PDB entry 2C28 | X-ray diffraction, 2.27 A resolution | chains A and P of the 3 polymer chains in the assembly

# Chain A
Name: DNA polymerase IV
Organism: Sulfolobus solfataricus
Notes: EC 2.7.7.7
UniProt: Q97W02 (DPO42_SULSO); residues 1-352 here = UniProt positions 1-352
Sequence (358 residues; numbered -5 to 352; the number before each row is that of its first residue; numbers below 1 keep their minus sign (His-5 is residue -5)):
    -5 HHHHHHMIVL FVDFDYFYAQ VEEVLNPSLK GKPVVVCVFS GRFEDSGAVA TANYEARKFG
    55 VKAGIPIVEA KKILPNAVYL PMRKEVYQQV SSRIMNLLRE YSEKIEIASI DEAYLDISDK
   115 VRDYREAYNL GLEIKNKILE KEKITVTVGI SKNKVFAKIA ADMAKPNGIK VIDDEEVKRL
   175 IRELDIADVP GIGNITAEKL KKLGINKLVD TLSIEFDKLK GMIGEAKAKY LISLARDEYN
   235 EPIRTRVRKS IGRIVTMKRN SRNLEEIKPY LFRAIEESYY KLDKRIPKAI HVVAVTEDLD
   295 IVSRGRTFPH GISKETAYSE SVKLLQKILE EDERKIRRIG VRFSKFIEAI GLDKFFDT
Disordered / not traced: -5 to 0, 343-352
Curated features (UniProtKB/Swiss-Prot):
  - active site: Glu106
  - binding site (Mg(2+)): Asp7, Asp105
  - site: Tyr12 (Substrate discrimination)
  - mutagenesis: Asp105 to Glu106 (Loss of function), Glu342 to Thr352 (Almost complete loss of interaction with PCNA)
Ion coordination: Ca2+ site 1: Asp7, Asp105, Glu106 (together with 2'-deoxyguanosine-5'-monophosphate); Ca2+ site 2: Asp7, Phe8, Asp105; Ca2+ site 3: Ala181, Ile186
Residues lining bound ligands: 2'-deoxyguanosine-5'-monophosphate (DG): Tyr12, Val32, Val43, Ala44, Thr45, Ala57, Gly58, Ile104, Asp105, Glu106
What the authors report for this chain:
  - specificity-determining residues: Arg332 (proposed by the authors, not directly observed)

# Chain P
Molecule: 13-nt DNA strand
Sequence (13 nucleotides; row label = number of the first residue in the row):
     1 GGGGGAAGGA TTC

# How chain A and chain P interact
Contacting residue pairs (24):
  Glu106(A) - DC13(P)  phosphate contact
  Pro184(A) - DC13(P)  phosphate contact
  Gly185(A) - DT12(P)  sugar contact
  Gly185(A) - DC13(P)  hydrogen bond to the phosphate
  Ile186(A) - DC13(P)  phosphate contact
  Gly187(A) - DT12(P)  hydrogen bond to the phosphate
  Gly187(A) - DC13(P)  phosphate contact
  Asn188(A) - DT12(P)  phosphate contact
  Ile189(A) - DT11(P)  phosphate contact
  Ile189(A) - DT12(P)  hydrogen bond to the phosphate
  Thr190(A) - DT11(P)  phosphate contact
  Thr190(A) - DT12(P)  hydrogen bond to the phosphate
  Lys193(A) - DT11(P)  salt bridge to the phosphate
  Val296(A) - DG9(P)  phosphate contact
  Ser297(A) - DG8(P)  sugar contact
  Ser297(A) - DG9(P)  hydrogen bond to the phosphate
  Arg298(A) - DG8(P)  salt bridge to the phosphate
  Arg298(A) - DG9(P)  salt bridge to the phosphate
  Gly299(A) - DG8(P)  hydrogen bond to the phosphate
  Arg300(A) - DA7(P)  phosphate contact
  Thr301(A) - DA6(P)  sugar contact
  Thr301(A) - DA7(P)  hydrogen bond to the phosphate
  Lys321(A) - DG8(P)  salt bridge to the phosphate
  Lys339(A) - DA6(P)  salt bridge to the phosphate
Other interface residues (no listed pair), chain A (19 interface residues in all): Val183, Lys221

# Summary
Chain A and chain P form an interface of 19 and 7 residues respectively, with 7 hydrogen bonds and 5 salt
bridges. Among the polar pairs are Gly185(A)-DC13(P), Gly187(A)-DT12(P) and Ile189(A)-DT12(P). Bound to chain
A: 2'-deoxyguanosine-5'-monophosphate. From the paper: the specificity determinant Arg332(A).
Here chain A is DNA polymerase IV (Sulfolobus solfataricus) and chain P is a 13-nt DNA strand. Entry 2C28
(Efficient and High Fidelity Incorporation of dCTP Opposite 7,8- Dihydro-8-oxodeoxyguanosine by Sulfolobus
solfataricus DNA Polymerase Dpo4) was determined by X-ray diffraction, deposited together with 2C22, 2C2D,
2C2E and 2C2R.
